Entry 3MHR (X-ray diffraction, 1.15 A resolution); this record covers chains A and P.

# Chain A
Protein: 14-3-3 protein sigma
Source organism: Homo sapiens
UniProtKB: P31947 (1433S_HUMAN); residues 1-231 here = UniProt positions 1-231
Amino-acid sequence (236 residues; each row starts with the number of its first residue; numbers below 1 keep their minus sign (Gly-4 is residue -4)):
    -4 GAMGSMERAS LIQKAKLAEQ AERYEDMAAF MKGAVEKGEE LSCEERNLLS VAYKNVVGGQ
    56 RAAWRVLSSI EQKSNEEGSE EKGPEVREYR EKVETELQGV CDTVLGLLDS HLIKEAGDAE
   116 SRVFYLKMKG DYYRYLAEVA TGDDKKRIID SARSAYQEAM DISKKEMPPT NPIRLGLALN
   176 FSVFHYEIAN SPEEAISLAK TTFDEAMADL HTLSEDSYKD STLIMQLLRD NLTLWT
Sequence notes: expression tag (-4 to 0)
Modified / non-standard residues: Cys38 (s-hydroxycysteine; CSO)
Bound ions: Mg2+ site 1 near Glu2 (its only coordinating residue here); Mg2+ site 2 near Gln8 (its only coordinating residue here); Mg2+ site 3 near Glu75 (its only coordinating residue here); Ca2+ near Glu188 (its only coordinating residue here); Mg2+ site 4 near Asp215 (its only coordinating residue here)

# Chain P
Protein: YAP phosphopeptide
Amino-acid sequence (10 residues; numbered 124 to 133; the number before each row is that of its first residue):
   124 RAHSSPASLQ
Modified / non-standard residues: Ser127 (phosphoserine; SEP)
What the authors report for this chain:
  - post-translational modification sites: Ser127

# Interface between chain A and chain P
Pairs across the interface (40):
  Cys38(A) with Leu132(P); Gln133(P)
  Asn42(A) with Ala130(P); Ser131(P), hydrogen bond; Leu132(P), hydrogen bond (side chain-backbone)
  Ser45(A) with Ala130(P), hydrogen bond (side chain-backbone)
  Val46(A) with Ala130(P), hydrophobic; Ser131(P)
  Lys49(A) with Ser127(P); Ser128(P); Ala130(P)
  Arg56(A) with Ser127(P)
  Phe119(A) with Ala130(P)
  Lys122(A) with Ser128(P), hydrogen bond; Leu132(P)
  Arg129(A) with Ser127(P)
  Tyr130(A) with Ser127(P)
  Pro167(A) with Leu132(P); Gln133(P)
  Ile168(A) with Leu132(P), hydrophobic
  Gly171(A) with Ser128(P)
  Leu174(A) with His126(P); Ser127(P); Ser128(P)
  Asn175(A) with Ser127(P); Ser128(P), hydrogen bond (side chain-backbone)
  Val178(A) with Ala125(P), hydrophobic; His126(P)
  Glu182(A) with Arg124(P), hydrogen bond (side chain-backbone); Ala125(P), hydrogen bond (side chain-backbone)
  Ile219(A) with Pro129(P); Leu132(P), hydrophobic
  Leu222(A) with Ser127(P); Pro129(P)
  Asp225(A) with His126(P)
  Asn226(A) with Ala125(P); His126(P), hydrogen bond (side chain-backbone)
  Leu229(A) with Arg124(P); Ala125(P)
  Trp230(A) with Ala125(P), hydrophobic
Also at the interface, not in a pair above, chain A (26 interface residues in all): Asn166, Asp215, Leu218
The authors on this interface:
  - residue pairs: Lys49(A)-Ser127(P), Arg56(A)-Ser127(P), Arg129(A)-Ser127(P), Tyr130(A)-Ser127(P)
  - interface residues, chain A: Asn42(A), Lys122(A), Asn175(A), Asp225(A), Asn226(A)

# In short
26 residues of chain A face 10 of chain P across their interface; the contacts include 8 hydrogen bonds. Among
the polar pairs are Asn42(A)-Ser131(P), Asn42(A)-Leu132(P) and Ser45(A)-Ala130(P). The paper describes
contacts between Lys49(A) and Ser127(P), Arg56(A) and Ser127(P) and Arg129(A) and Ser127(P) among others. From
the paper: interface residues Asn42(A), Lys122(A) and Asn175(A) among others; a modification site at
Ser127(P).
Chain A is 14-3-3 protein sigma (Homo sapiens) and chain P is YAP phosphopeptide; the structure, 14-3-3 sigma
in complex with YAP pS127-peptide, was determined by X-ray diffraction.
